Entry 3L1P (X-ray diffraction, 2.80 A resolution); this record covers chains A and N of the 4 polymer chains in the assembly.

Chain A:
Name: POU domain, class 5, transcription factor 1
From: Mus musculus
Reference sequence: P20263 (PO5F1_MOUSE); residues 1-152 here correspond to UniProt positions 131-282 (UniProt number = residue number + 130)
Amino-acid sequence (155 residues; numbered -2 to 152; the number before each row is that of its first residue; numbers below 1 keep their minus sign (Gly-2 is residue -2)):
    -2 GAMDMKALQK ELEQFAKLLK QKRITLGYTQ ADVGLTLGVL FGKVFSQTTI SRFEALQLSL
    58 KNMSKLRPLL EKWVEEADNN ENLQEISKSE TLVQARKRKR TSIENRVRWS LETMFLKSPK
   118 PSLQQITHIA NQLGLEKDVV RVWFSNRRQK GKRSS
Not modelled in the structure: -2 to 0, 87-89, 151-152
Sequence notes: expression tag (-2 to 0); engineered mutation Ser48 (Cys178 in P20263), Ser61 (Cys191 in P20263), Ser84 (Cys214 in P20263), Ser115 (Cys245 in P20263), Ser142 (Cys272 in P20263)

Chain N:
Molecule: 23-nt DNA strand
Sequence (23 nucleotides; each row starts with the number of its first residue):
     1 TCCACATTTG AAAGGCAAAT GGA

Interface between chain A and chain N:
Residue-residue contacts (25):
  Val41(A) - DG10(N)  phosphate contact
  Phe42(A) - DT9(N)  phosphate contact
  Phe42(A) - DG10(N)  phosphate contact
  Ser43(A) - DG10(N)  hydrogen bond to the phosphate
  Thr45(A) - DG10(N)  base contact
  Thr45(A) - DA11(N)  hydrogen bond to the base
  Thr45(A) - DA12(N)  hydrogen bond to the base
  Thr46(A) - DT9(N)  sugar contact
  Thr46(A) - DG10(N)  hydrogen bond to the phosphate
  Arg49(A) - DT9(N)  base contact
  Arg49(A) - DG10(N)  hydrogen bond to the base
  Ser56(A) - DT8(N)  hydrogen bond to the phosphate
  Asn59(A) - DT8(N)  hydrogen bond to the phosphate
  Asn59(A) - DT9(N)  hydrogen bond to the phosphate
  Arg97(A) - DG10(N)  base contact
  Arg97(A) - DA11(N)  sugar contact
  Ser99(A) - DA11(N)  phosphate contact
  Ser99(A) - DA12(N)  hydrogen bond to the phosphate
  Lys117(A) - DC3(N)  sugar contact
  Lys117(A) - DA4(N)  salt bridge to the phosphate
  Arg138(A) - DC2(N)  salt bridge to the phosphate
  Arg145(A) - DC3(N)  phosphate contact
  Arg145(A) - DA4(N)  salt bridge to the phosphate
  Gln146(A) - DC5(N)  base contact
  Gln146(A) - DA6(N)  base contact
Also at the interface, not in a pair above, chain A (18 interface residues in all): Leu55, Lys58, Arg95, Lys149

Overview:
18 residues of chain A face 10 of chain N across their interface; the contacts include 9 hydrogen bonds and 3
salt bridges. Among the polar pairs are Thr45(A)-DA11(N), Thr45(A)-DA12(N) and Arg49(A)-DG10(N).
Chain A is POU domain, class 5, transcription factor 1 (Mus musculus) and chain N is a 23-nt DNA strand; the
structure, POU protein:DNA complex, was determined by X-ray diffraction.
